PDB entry 2Z6X | X-ray diffraction, 2.30 A resolution | chains A and C of the 4 polymer chains in the assembly

# Chain A (and C)
Protein: photochromic protein Dronpa
Notes: chain C of this document is another copy of the same molecule, construct and numbering; everything in this record applies to it too
Amino-acid sequence (255 residues; numbered -32 to 224; 2 numbers in that range are skipped by the numbering (no residue carries them; nothing is unmodelled there); the number before each row is that of its first residue; numbers below 1 keep their minus sign (Met-32 is residue -32)):
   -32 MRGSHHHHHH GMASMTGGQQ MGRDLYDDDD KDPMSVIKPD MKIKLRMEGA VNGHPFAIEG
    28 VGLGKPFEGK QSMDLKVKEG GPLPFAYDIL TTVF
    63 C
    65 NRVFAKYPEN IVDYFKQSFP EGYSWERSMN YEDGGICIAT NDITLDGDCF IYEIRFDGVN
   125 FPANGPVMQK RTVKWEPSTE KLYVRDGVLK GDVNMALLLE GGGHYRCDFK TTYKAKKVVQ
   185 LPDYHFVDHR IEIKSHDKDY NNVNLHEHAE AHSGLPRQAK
Unresolved in the structure: -32 to 1, 221-224 (chain C: -32 to 2, 220-224)
Modified / non-standard residues: Cys63 ([(4Z)-2-[(1R)-1-amino-2-mercaptoethyl]-4-(4-hydroxybenzylidene)-5-oxo-4,5-dihydro-1H-imidazol-1-yl]acetic acid; GYC)
Glycans and other covalent adducts: covalent link Phe61-Cys63; covalent link Cys63-Asn65
From the paper describing this entry:
  - self-association interface (contacts with another copy of this molecule); pairs are residue here / residue on that copy: Ile102-Ile102 (hydrophobic contact)

# How chain A and chain C interact
Pairs across the interface - 41 pairs, chain A then chain C:
  Glu96(A) - Arg149(C)  salt bridge
  Glu140(A) - Tyr188(C)
  Pro141(A) - Phe190(C)
  Pro141(A) - Gly218(C)
  Ser142(A) - Lys145(C)
  Ser142(A) - Phe190(C)
  Thr143(A) - Thr143(C)
  Thr143(A) - Lys145(C)
  Lys145(A) - Thr143(C)
  Lys145(A) - Asn158(C)  hydrogen bond (side chain-backbone)
  Tyr147(A) - Arg170(C)
  Arg149(A) - Glu96(C)  salt bridge
  Arg149(A) - His168(C)  hydrogen bond (side chain-backbone)
  Asp156(A) - Asn158(C)
  Asp156(A) - Arg170(C)  salt bridge
  Val157(A) - Lys145(C)
  Val157(A) - Asn158(C)
  Asn158(A) - Lys145(C)  hydrogen bond (backbone-side chain)
  Asn158(A) - Asp156(C)
  Asn158(A) - Val157(C)
  Asn158(A) - Asn158(C)
  Ala160(A) - Tyr188(C)  hydrophobic
  His168(A) - Tyr188(C)
  Arg170(A) - Tyr147(C)
  Arg170(A) - Asp156(C)  salt bridge
  Tyr188(A) - Glu140(C)
  Tyr188(A) - Ala160(C)
  Tyr188(A) - His168(C)
  Phe190(A) - Pro141(C)
  Asp192(A) - Leu219(C)
  Arg194(A) - Gly218(C)
  Arg194(A) - Leu219(C)  hydrogen bond (side chain-backbone)
  His212(A) - Leu219(C)
  Glu214(A) - Leu219(C)
  Gly218(A) - Pro141(C)
  Leu219(A) - Asp192(C)
  Leu219(A) - His193(C)
  Leu219(A) - Arg194(C)
  Leu219(A) - His212(C)
  Pro220(A) - Arg194(C)
  Pro220(A) - His212(C)
Other interface residues (no listed pair), chain A (25 interface residues in all): Asp172, His193
Other interface residues (no listed pair), chain C (25 interface residues in all): Ser142, Tyr169, Asp172, Glu214

# Summary
The chain A/chain C interface involves 25 residues from each chain; the contacts include 4 hydrogen bonds and
4 salt bridges. Polar pairs include Glu96(A)-Arg149(C), Asp156(A)-Arg170(C) and Lys145(A)-Asn158(C). From the
paper: a self-association interface involving Ile102(A).
Chain A and chain C are both photochromic protein Dronpa; the structure, Crystal structure of 22G, the
wild-type protein of the photoswitchable GFP-like protein Dronpa, was determined by X-ray diffraction (same
publication as 2Z6Y, 2Z6Z and 2Z1O).
